8FTK - chain A; structure by electron microscopy, 4.56 A resolution (low resolution: residue-level contacts below are approximate; hydrogen-bond / salt-bridge calls are withheld).

# Chain A
Protein: 5'-3' RNA helicase-like protein
Organism: Thermochaetoides thermophila DSM 1495
Notes: EC 3.6.4.12
UniProt: G0S163 (G0S163_CHATD); residue numbers follow UniProt; this construct covers 1-1993
Amino-acid sequence (1993 residues; numbered 1 to 1993; the number before each row is that of its first residue):
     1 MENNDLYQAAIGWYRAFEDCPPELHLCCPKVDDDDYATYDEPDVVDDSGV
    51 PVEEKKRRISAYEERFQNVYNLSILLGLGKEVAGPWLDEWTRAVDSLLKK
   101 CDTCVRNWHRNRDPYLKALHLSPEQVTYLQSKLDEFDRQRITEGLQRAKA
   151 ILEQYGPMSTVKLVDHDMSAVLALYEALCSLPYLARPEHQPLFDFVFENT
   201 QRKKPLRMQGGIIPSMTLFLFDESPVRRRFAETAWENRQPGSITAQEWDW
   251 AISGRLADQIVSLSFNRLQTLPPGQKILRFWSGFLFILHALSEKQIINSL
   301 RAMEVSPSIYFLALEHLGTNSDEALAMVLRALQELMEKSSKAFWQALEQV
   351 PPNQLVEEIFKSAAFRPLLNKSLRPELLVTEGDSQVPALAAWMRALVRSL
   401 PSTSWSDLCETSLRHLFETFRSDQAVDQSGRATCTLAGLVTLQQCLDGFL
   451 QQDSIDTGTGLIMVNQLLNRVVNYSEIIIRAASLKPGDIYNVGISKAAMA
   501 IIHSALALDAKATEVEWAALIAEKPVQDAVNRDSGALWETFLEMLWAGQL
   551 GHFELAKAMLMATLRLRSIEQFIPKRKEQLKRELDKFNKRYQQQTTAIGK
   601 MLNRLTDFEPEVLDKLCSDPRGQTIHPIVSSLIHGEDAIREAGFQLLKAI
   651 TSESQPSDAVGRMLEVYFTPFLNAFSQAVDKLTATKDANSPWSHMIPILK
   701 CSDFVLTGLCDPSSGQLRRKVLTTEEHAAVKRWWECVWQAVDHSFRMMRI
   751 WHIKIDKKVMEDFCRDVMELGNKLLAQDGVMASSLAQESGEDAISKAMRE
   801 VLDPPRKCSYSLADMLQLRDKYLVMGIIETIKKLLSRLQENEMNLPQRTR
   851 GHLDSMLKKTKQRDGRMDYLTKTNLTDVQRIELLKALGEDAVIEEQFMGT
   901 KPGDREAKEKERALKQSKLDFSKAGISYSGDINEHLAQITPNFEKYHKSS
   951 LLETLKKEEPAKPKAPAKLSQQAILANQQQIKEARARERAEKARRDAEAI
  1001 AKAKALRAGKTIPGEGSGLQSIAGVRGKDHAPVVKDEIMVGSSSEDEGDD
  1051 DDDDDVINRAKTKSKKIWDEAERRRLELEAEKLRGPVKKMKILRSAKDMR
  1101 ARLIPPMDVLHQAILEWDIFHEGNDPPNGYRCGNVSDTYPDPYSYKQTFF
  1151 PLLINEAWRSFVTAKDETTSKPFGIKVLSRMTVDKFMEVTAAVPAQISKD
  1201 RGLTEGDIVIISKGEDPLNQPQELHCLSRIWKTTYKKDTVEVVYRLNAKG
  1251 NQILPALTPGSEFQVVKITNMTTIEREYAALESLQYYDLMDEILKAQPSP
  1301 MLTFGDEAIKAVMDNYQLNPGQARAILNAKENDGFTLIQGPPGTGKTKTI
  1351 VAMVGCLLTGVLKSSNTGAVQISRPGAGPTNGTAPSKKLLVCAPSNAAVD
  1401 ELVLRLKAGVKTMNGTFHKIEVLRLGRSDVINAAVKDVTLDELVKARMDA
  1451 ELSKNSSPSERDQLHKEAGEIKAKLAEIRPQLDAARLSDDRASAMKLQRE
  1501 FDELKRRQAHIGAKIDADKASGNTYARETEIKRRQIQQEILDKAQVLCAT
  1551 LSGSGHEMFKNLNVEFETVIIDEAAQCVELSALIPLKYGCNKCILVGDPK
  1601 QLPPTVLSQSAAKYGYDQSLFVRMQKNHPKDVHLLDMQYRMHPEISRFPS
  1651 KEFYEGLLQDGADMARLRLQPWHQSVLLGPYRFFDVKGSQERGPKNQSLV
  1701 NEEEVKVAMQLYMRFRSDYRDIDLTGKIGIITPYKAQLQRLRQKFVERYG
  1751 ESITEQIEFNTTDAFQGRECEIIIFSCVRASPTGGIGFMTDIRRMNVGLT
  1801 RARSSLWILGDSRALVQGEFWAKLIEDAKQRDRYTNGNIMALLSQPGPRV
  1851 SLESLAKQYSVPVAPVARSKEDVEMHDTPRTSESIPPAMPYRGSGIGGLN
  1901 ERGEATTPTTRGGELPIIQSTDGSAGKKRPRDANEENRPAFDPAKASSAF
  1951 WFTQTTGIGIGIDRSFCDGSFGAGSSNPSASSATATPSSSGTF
Unresolved in the structure: 901-1101, 1363-1387, 1453-1460, 1603-1613, 1688-1697, 1782-1786, 1845-1993
Reported in the primary citation:
  - mutagenesis - L1203S (Kd= 420 nM), L1551W (Kd=1350 nM): decreased binding to ssRNA
  - mutagenesis - L1551W: abolished catalytic activity on Sub6

# Summary
The paper reports that L1203S and L1551W reduce binding to ssRNA; L1551W abolishes catalytic activity on Sub6.
Chain A is 5'-3' RNA helicase-like protein (Thermochaetoides thermophila DSM 1495); the structure, Chaetomium
thermophilum SETX (Full-length), was determined by electron microscopy, deposited together with 8FTH and 8FTM.
